Entry 2BWK (X-ray diffraction, 1.50 A resolution); this record covers chain A.

[Chain A]
Name: Angiogenin
Source organism: Mus musculus
Notes: EC 3.1.27.5
Reference sequence: P21570 (ANG1_MOUSE); residues 1-121 here correspond to UniProt positions 25-145 (UniProt number = residue number + 24)
Sequence (121 residues; numbered 1 to 121; the number before each row is that of its first residue):
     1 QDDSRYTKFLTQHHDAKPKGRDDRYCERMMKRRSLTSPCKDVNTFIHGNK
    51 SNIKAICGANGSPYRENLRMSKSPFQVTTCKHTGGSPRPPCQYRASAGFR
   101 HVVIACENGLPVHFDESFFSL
Not modelled in the structure: 1-2, 121
UniProt features mapped onto this chain:
  - motif: Lys31 to Leu35 (Nucleolar localization signal)
  - active site: His13 (Proton acceptor), His113 (Proton donor)
  - binding site (tRNA): Arg21, Asp22, Cys80, Val102
  - modified residue: Gln1 (Pyrrolidone carboxylic acid)
Disulfide bonds: Cys26-Cys80, Cys39-Cys91, Cys57-Cys106
What the authors report for this chain:
  - catalytic residues: His13, Lys40, His113 (by similarity / conservation)
  - binding site for sulfate ion: Gln12, His13, Lys40, His113, Phe114
  - contacts within the chain: His13-Thr44, Thr44-Thr79 (hydrogen bond), Phe114-Phe119, Thr44-Glu116 (hydrogen bond), Asp115-Ser117, Glu116-Phe119
  - interface residues: Asn60
  - conformationally variable residues (side-chain flip): Gln12, Phe119

[In short]
From UniProt: active-site residues His13 and His113 and 4 tRNA-binding residues. From the paper: catalytic
residues His13, Lys40 and His113; a binding site for sulfate ion at Gln12, His13 and Lys40 among others.
Chain A is Angiogenin (Mus musculus); the structure, Murine angiogenin, sulphate complex, was determined by
X-ray diffraction (same publication as 2BWL).
